2JHL - chain F; structure by X-ray diffraction, 1.75 A resolution.

== Chain F ==
Protein: Ficolin-1
From: Homo sapiens
Notes: fragment: c-terminal domain, residues 109-326
Reference sequence: O00602 (FCN1_HUMAN); residues 80-297 here correspond to UniProt positions 109-326 (UniProt number = residue number + 29)
Amino-acid sequence (218 residues; row label = number of the first residue in the row):
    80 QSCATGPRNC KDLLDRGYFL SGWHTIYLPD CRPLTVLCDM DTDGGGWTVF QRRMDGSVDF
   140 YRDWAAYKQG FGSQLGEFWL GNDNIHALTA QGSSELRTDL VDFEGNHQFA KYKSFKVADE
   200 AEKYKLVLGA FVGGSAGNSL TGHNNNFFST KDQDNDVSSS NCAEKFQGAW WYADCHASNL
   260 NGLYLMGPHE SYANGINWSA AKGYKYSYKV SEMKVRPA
Not modelled in the structure: 80
Differences from the reference sequence: conflict Thr177 (Val206 in O00602)
Curated features (UniProtKB/Swiss-Prot):
  - region: Pro86 to Gly125 (A domain), Lys288 to Ala297 (P domain)
  - binding site (Ca(2+)): Asp233, Asp235, Ser237, Ser239
  - binding site (a carbohydrate): Asp253 to His255
  - site (Mediates specificity for sialic acids): Tyr271, Tyr283
  - glycosylation: Asn276 (N-linked (GlcNAc...) asparagine)
Disulfides: Cys82-Cys110, Cys89-Cys117, Cys241-Cys254
Metal / ion sites: Ca2+: Asp233, Asp235, Ser237, Ser239
Residues lining bound ligands: N-acetyl-beta-neuraminic acid (SLB): Phe245, Asp253, Cys254, His255, Ala256, Tyr271, Ala272, Tyr283

== Overview ==
Ligands of chain F: N-acetyl-beta-neuraminic acid. Asp233, Asp235, Ser237 and Ser239 form the Ca2+ site. From
UniProt: 4 Ca2+-binding residues and 3 carbohydrate-binding residues.
Chain F is Ficolin-1 (Homo sapiens); the structure, Structure of globular heads of M-ficolin complexed with
sialic acid, was determined by X-ray diffraction (same publication as 2JHH, 2JHI, 2JHK and 2JHM).
